Entry 7MGE (electron microscopy, 3.94 A resolution); this record covers chains A and B of the 4 polymer chains in the assembly.

# Chain A
Name: WD repeat-containing protein 41
From: Homo sapiens
UniProt: Q9HAD4 (WDR41_HUMAN); residues 1-459 here = UniProt positions 1-459
Chain sequence (459 residues; row label = number of the first residue in the row):
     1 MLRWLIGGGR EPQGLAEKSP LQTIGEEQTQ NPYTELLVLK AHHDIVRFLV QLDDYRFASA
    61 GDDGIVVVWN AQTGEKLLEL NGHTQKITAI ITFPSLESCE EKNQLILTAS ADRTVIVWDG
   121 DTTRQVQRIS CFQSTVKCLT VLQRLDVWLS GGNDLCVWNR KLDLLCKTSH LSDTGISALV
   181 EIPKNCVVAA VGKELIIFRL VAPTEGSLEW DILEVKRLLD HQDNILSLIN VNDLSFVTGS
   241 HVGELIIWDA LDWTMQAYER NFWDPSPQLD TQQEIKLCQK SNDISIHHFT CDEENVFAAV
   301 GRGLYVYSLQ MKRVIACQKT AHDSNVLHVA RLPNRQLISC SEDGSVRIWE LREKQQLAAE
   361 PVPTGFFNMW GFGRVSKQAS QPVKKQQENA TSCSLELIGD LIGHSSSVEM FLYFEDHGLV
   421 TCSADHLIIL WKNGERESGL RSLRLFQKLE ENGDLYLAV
Unresolved in the structure: 1-28, 58-61, 95-102, 121-123, 151-152, 204-206, 263-282, 355-394, 458-459
Swiss-Prot annotation at these positions:
  - mutagenesis: Ser438 (S438A: No effect on interaction with SMCR8), Arg441 (R441A: No effect on interaction with SMCR8), Ser442 (S442A: No effect on interaction with SMCR8), Leu445 (L445R: Reduces interaction with the C9ORF72-SMCR8 complex; when associated with R-449. No effect on interaction with SMCR8), Phe446 (F446R: No effect on interaction with SMCR8), Leu449 (L449R: Reduces interaction with the C9ORF72-SMCR8 complex; when associated with R-445. No effect on interaction with SMCR8)

# Chain B
Name: Guanine nucleotide exchange protein SMCR8
From: Homo sapiens
UniProt: Q8TEV9 (SMCR8_HUMAN); numbering as in UniProt (aligned over 1-937)
Chain sequence (937 residues; row label = number of the first residue in the row):
     1 MISAPDVVAF TKEEEYEEEP YNEPALPEEY SVPLFPFASQ GANPWSKLSG AKFSRDFILI
    61 SEFSEQVGPQ PLLTIPNDTK VFGTFDLNYF SLRIMSVDYQ ASFVGHPPGS AYPKLNFVED
   121 SKVVLGDSKE GAFAYVHHLT LYDLEARGFV RPFCMAYISA DQHKIMQQFQ ELSAEFSRAS
   181 ECLKTGNRKA FAGELEKKLK DLDYTRTVLH TETEIQKKAN DKGFYSSQAI EKANELASVE
   241 KSIIEHQDLL KQIRSYPHRK LKGHDLCPGE MEHIQDQASQ ASTTSNPDES ADTDLYTCRP
   301 AYTPKLIKAK STKCFDKKLK TLEELCDTEY FTQTLAQLSH IEHMFRGDLC YLLTSQIDRA
   361 LLKQQHITNF LFEDFVEVDD RMVEKQESIP SKPSQDRPPS SSLEECPIPK VLISVGSYKS
   421 SVESVLIKME QELGDEEYKE VEVTELSSFD PQENLDYLDM DMKGSISSGE SIEVLGTEKS
   481 TSVLSKSDSQ ASLTVPLSPQ VVRSKAVSHR TISEDSIEVL STCPSEALIP DDFKASYPSA
   541 INEEESYPDG NEGAIRFQAS ISPPELGETE EGSIENTPSQ IDSSCCIGKE SDGQLVLPST
   601 PAHTHSDEDG VVSSPPQRHR QKDQGFRVDF SVENANPSSR DNSCEGFPAY ELDPSHLLAS
   661 RDISKTSLDN YSDTTSYVSS VASTSSDRIP SAYPAGLSSD RHKKRAGQNA LKFIRQYPFA
   721 HPAIYSLLSG RTLVVLGEDE AIVRKLVTAL AIFVPSYGCY AKPVKHWASS PLHIMDFQKW
   781 KLIGLQRVAS PAGAGTLHAL SRYSRYTSIL DLDNKTLRCP LYRGTLVPRL ADHRTQIKRG
   841 STYYLHVQSM LTQLCSKAFL YTFCHHLHLP THDKETEELV ASRQMSFLKL TLGLVNEDVR
   901 VVQYLAELLK LHYMQESPGT SHPMLRFDYV PSFLYKI
Unresolved in the structure: 1-50, 64-79, 111-114, 144-146, 220-224, 255-327, 376-705, 715, 790-794, 818, 833, 871-875, 937
Swiss-Prot annotation at these positions:
  - modified residue: Ser402 (Phosphoserine), Ser417 (Phosphoserine), Ser468 (Phosphoserine), Ser471 (Phosphoserine), Ser489 (Phosphoserine), Ser492 (Phosphoserine), Ser498 (Phosphoserine), Ser790 (Phosphoserine), Thr796 (Phosphothreonine)
  - mutagenesis: Arg147 (R147A: Loss of C9ORF72-SMCR8 complex-mediated stimulation of RAB8A and RAB11A GTPase activity), Ser402 (S402A: Impaired autophagosome maturation; when associated with A-796; S402D: Phosphomimetic mutant; able to promote autophagosome maturation; when associated with D-796), Thr796 (T796A: Impaired autophagosome maturation; when associated with A-402; T796D: Phosphomimetic mutant; able to promote autophagosome maturation; when associated with D-402)
From the paper describing this entry:
  - catalytic residues: Arg147

# Chain A / chain B interface
Pairs across the interface - 28 pairs, chain A then chain B:
  Pro32(A) with Tyr929(B)
  Tyr33(A) with Phe927(B); Tyr929(B)
  Thr34(A) with Phe927(B)
  Glu35(A) with Phe927(B)
  Leu36(A) with Met924(B); Leu925(B); Phe927(B), hydrophobic
  Leu37(A) with Pro923(B); Met924(B)
  Val38(A) with Met775(B), hydrophobic; Pro923(B)
  Thr73(A) with His922(B)
  Asp400(A) with Tyr929(B)
  Ile402(A) with Tyr806(B), hydrogen bond (backbone-side chain)
  His404(A) with Arg802(B), hydrogen bond (backbone-side chain)
  Ser405(A) with Arg802(B)
  Trp431(A) with Tyr806(B)
  Ser438(A) with Glu907(B)
  Ser442(A) with His868(B)
  Leu445(A) with Met914(B), hydrophobic
  Phe446(A) with Thr862(B); Cys864(B); His865(B); His868(B)
  Leu455(A) with Tyr913(B), hydrogen bond (backbone-side chain)
  Tyr456(A) with Gln364(B), hydrogen bond (side chain-backbone); Ile367(B), hydrophobic
Interface residues without a listed pair, chain A (28 interface residues in all): Gln30, Asn31, Asp343, Gly403, Arg441, Arg444, Leu449, Glu450, Asp454
Interface residues without a listed pair, chain B (26 interface residues in all): His366, Ile774, Tyr803, Phe859, Phe863, Leu869, Lys910, Arg926

# Summary
The interface between chain A and chain B involves 28 residues on one side and 26 on the other, with 4
hydrogen bonds. Polar pairs include Ile402(A)-Tyr806(B), His404(A)-Arg802(B) and Leu455(A)-Tyr913(B). From
UniProt: 6 mutagenesis sites on chain A; 3 mutagenesis sites on chain B. The paper reports the catalytic
residue Arg147(B).
Here chain A is WD repeat-containing protein 41 and chain B is Guanine nucleotide exchange protein SMCR8, both
from Homo sapiens. Entry 7MGE (Structure of C9orf72:SMCR8:WDR41 in complex with ARF1) was determined by
electron microscopy.
